PDB entry 1I48 | X-ray diffraction, 3.25 A resolution | chains A and D of the 4 polymer chains in the assembly

Chain A (and D):
Protein: Cystathionine gamma-synthase
Source organism: Nicotiana tabacum
Notes: EC 4.2.99.9; chain D of this document is another copy of the same molecule, construct and numbering; everything in this record applies to it too
UniProt: Q9ZPL5 (Q9ZPL5_TOBAC); residues 1-445 here = UniProt positions 1-445
Sequence (445 residues; row label = number of the first residue in the row):
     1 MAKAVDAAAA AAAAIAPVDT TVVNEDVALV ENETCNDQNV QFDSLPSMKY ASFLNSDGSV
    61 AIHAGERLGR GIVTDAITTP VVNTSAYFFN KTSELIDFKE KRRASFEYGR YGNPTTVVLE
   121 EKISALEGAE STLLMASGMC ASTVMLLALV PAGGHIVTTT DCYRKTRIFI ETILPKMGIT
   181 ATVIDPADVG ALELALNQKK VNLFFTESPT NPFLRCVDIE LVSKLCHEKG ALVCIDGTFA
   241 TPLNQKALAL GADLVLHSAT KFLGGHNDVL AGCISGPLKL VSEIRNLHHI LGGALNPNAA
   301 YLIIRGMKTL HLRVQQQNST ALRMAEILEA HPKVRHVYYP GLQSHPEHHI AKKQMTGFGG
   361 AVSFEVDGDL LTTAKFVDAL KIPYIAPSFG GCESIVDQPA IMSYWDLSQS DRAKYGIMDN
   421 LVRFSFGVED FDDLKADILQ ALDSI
Unresolved in the structure: 1-49
Covalent attachments: pyridoxal phosphate (PLP) linked to K261
Small-molecule neighbours:
  - CTCPO (CCO; carboxymethylthio-3-(3-chlorophenyl)-1,2,4-oxadiazol): C162, Y163, R164, N211, A361, A386, P387, S388, F389, I395, V396, D397, S403, Y404, R423, F424, S425
  - pyridoxal phosphate (PLP): S137, G138, M139, Y163, T166, E207, D236, T238, F239, S258, T260, A271, F389

Interface between chain A and chain D:
Pairs across the interface (73):
  F53(A) with K381(D); I382(D), hydrophobic; D433(D)
  L54(A) with D433(D)
  N55(A) with D433(D), hydrogen bond (backbone-side chain)
  S56(A) with D430(D), hydrogen bond; D433(D), hydrogen bond (backbone-side chain)
  S59(A) with E429(D); D430(D), hydrogen bond (side chain-backbone); D433(D), hydrogen bond
  I62(A) with V428(D), hydrophobic; E429(D)
  H63(A) with Y384(D); E393(D); E429(D), salt bridge
  R67(A) with K381(D), hydrogen bond (side chain-backbone); I382(D), hydrogen bond (side chain-backbone); P383(D), hydrogen bond (side chain-backbone); Y384(D)
  T78(A) with H266(D); N267(D); D268(D)
  H266(A) with T78(D); R305(D), hydrogen bond (side chain-backbone); K308(D); T309(D)
  N267(A) with T78(D)
  D268(A) with T78(D); Y301(D), hydrogen bond; R305(D), salt bridge
  Y301(A) with D268(D), hydrogen bond
  L302(A) with R305(D), hydrogen bond (backbone-side chain)
  R305(A) with H266(D), hydrogen bond (backbone-side chain); D268(D), salt bridge; L302(D), hydrogen bond (side chain-backbone); R305(D); G306(D)
  G306(A) with R305(D)
  K308(A) with H266(D); C392(D); E393(D), salt bridge; V428(D)
  T309(A) with C392(D)
  H311(A) with V428(D), hydrogen bond (side chain-backbone)
  L312(A) with L312(D); R313(D); Q316(D)
  Q316(A) with L312(D)
  K381(A) with F53(D); R67(D), hydrogen bond (backbone-side chain)
  I382(A) with F53(D), hydrophobic; R67(D), hydrogen bond (backbone-side chain)
  P383(A) with R67(D), hydrogen bond (backbone-side chain)
  Y384(A) with H63(D); R67(D)
  C392(A) with K308(D); T309(D)
  E393(A) with H63(D); I77(D); K308(D), salt bridge
  V428(A) with I62(D), hydrophobic; K308(D); H311(D), hydrogen bond (backbone-side chain)
  E429(A) with S59(D); I62(D); H63(D), salt bridge
  D430(A) with S56(D), hydrogen bond; S59(D), hydrogen bond (backbone-side chain)
  D433(A) with F53(D); L54(D); N55(D), hydrogen bond (side chain-backbone); S56(D), hydrogen bond (side chain-backbone); S59(D), hydrogen bond
Also at the interface, not in a pair above, chain A (37 interface residues in all): E66, R70, I77, V269, I303, R313
Also at the interface, not in a pair above, chain D (38 interface residues in all): E66, R70, G264, V269, I303

Overview:
The interface between chain A and chain D involves 37 residues on one side and 38 on the other; the contacts
include 24 hydrogen bonds and 6 salt bridges. Among the polar pairs are H63(A)-E429(D), D268(A)-R305(D) and
K308(A)-E393(D). Bound to chain A: CTCPO.
Chain A and chain D are both Cystathionine gamma-synthase (Nicotiana tabacum); the structure, Cystathionine
gamma-synthase in complex with the inhibitor ctcpo, was determined by X-ray diffraction together with 1I41 and
1I43 from the same study.
